Entry 7VNC (electron microscopy, 3.70 A resolution); this record covers chains C and A of the 4 polymer chains in the assembly.

Chain C (and A):
Molecule: Spike glycoprotein
From: Severe acute respiratory syndrome coronavirus 2
Notes: chain A of this document is another copy of the same molecule, construct and numbering; everything in this record applies to it too
Reference sequence: P0DTC2 (SPIKE_SARS2); residues 14-1208 here = UniProt positions 14-1208
Amino-acid sequence (1226 residues; each row starts with the number of its first residue):
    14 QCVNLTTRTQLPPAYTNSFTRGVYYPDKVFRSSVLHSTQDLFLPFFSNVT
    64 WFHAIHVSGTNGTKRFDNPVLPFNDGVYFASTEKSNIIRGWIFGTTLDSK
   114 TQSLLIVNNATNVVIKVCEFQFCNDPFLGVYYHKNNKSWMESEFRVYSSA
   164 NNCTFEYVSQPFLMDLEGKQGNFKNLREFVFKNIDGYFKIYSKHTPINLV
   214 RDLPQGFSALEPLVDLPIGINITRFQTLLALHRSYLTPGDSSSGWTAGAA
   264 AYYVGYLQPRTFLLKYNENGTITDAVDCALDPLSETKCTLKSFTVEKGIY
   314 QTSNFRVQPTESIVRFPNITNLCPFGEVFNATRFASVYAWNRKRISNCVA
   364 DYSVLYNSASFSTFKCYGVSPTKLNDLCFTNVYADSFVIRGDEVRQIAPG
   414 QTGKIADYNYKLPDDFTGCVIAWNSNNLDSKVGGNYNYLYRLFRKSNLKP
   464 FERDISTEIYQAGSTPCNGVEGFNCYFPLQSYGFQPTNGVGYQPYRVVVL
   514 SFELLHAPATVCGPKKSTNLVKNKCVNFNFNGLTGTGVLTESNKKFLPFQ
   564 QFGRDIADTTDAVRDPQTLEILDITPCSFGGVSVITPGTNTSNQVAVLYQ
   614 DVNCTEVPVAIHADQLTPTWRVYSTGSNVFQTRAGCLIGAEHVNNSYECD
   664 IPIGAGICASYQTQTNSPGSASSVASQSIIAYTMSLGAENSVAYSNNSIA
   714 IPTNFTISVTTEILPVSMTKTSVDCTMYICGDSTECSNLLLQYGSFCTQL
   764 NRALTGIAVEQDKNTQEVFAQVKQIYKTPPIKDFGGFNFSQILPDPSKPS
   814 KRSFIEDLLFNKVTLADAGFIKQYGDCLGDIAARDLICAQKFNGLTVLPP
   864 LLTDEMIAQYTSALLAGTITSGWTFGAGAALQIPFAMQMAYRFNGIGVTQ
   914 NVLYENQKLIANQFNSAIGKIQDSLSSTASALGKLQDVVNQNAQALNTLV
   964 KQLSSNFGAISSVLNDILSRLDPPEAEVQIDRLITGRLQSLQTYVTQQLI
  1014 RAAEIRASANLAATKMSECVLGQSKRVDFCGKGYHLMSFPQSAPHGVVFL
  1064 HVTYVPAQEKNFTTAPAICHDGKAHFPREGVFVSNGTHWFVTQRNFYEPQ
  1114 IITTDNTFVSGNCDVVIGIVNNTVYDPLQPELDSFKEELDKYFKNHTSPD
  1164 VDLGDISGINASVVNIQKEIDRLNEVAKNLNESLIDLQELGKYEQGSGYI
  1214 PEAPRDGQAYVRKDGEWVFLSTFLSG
Disordered / not traced: 252-255, 621-640, 676-689, 828-852, 1147-1239
Disulfide bonds: Cys131-Cys166, Cys291-Cys301, Cys379-Cys432, Cys391-Cys525, Cys480-Cys488, Cys538-Cys590, Cys617-Cys649, Cys738-Cys760, Cys1032-Cys1043
Covalent attachments: N-acetylglucosamine (NAG) linked to Asn165, Asn331, Asn343, Asn709, Asn717, Asn801, Asn1074, Asn1098, Asn1134
Construct notes: engineered mutation Gly682 (Arg in P0DTC2), Ser683 (Arg in P0DTC2), Ser685 (Arg in P0DTC2), Pro986 (Lys in P0DTC2), Pro987 (Val in P0DTC2); expression tag (1209-1239)
Curated features (UniProtKB/Swiss-Prot):
  - region: Asn280 to Cys301 (Putative superantigen), Arg403 to Asp405 (Integrin-binding motif), Asn448 to Phe456 (Immunodominant HLA epitope recognized by the CD8+), Pro681, Ala684 (Putative superantigen), Ser816 to Tyr837 (Fusion peptide 1), Lys835 to Phe855 (Fusion peptide 2), Asp1163 to Glu1202 (Heptad repeat 2)
  - site: Arg815, Ser816 (Cleavage)
  - glycosylation: Asn17 (N-linked (GlcNAc...) (complex) asparagine), Asn61 (N-linked (GlcNAc...) (hybrid) asparagine), Asn74 (N-linked (GlcNAc...) (complex) asparagine), Asn122 (N-linked (GlcNAc...) (hybrid) asparagine), Asn149 (N-linked (GlcNAc...) (complex) asparagine), Asn165 (N-linked (GlcNAc...) (complex) asparagine), Asn234 (N-linked (GlcNAc...) (high mannose) asparagine), Asn282 (N-linked (GlcNAc...) (complex) asparagine), Thr323 (O-linked (GalNAc) threonine), Ser325 (O-linked (HexNAc...) serine), Asn331 (N-linked (GlcNAc...) (complex) asparagine), Asn343 (N-linked (GlcNAc...) (complex) asparagine), Asn603 (N-linked (GlcNAc...) (hybrid) asparagine), Asn616 (N-linked (GlcNAc...) (complex) asparagine), Asn657 (N-linked (GlcNAc...) (complex) asparagine), Thr676 (O-linked (GlcNAc...) threonine), Thr678 (O-linked (GlcNAc...) threonine), Asn709 (N-linked (GlcNAc...) (high mannose) asparagine), Asn717 (N-linked (GlcNAc...) (hybrid) asparagine), Asn801 (N-linked (GlcNAc...) (hybrid) asparagine) and 6 more in UniProt
  - natural variant: Leu18 (L18F: In strain: Beta/B.1.351, Gamma/P.1 and 1 more), Thr19 (T19I: In strain: Omicron/BQ.1.1, Omicron/XBB.1.5 and 1 more; T19R: In strain: Delta/B.1.617.2, Omicron/BA.2 and 4 more), Thr20 (T20N: In strain: Gamma/P.1), Leu24 to Ala27 (sequence variant, change not given here; In strain: Omicron/BA.2, Omicron/BA.2.12.1 and 6 more), Pro26 (P26S: In strain: Gamma/P.1), Gln52 (Q52H: In strain: Omicron/EG.5.1), Ala67 (A67V: In strain: Eta/B.1.525, Omicron/BA.1), His69 to Val70 (deletion: In strain: Alpha/B.1.1.7, Eta/B.1.525 and 5 more), Gly75 (G75V: In strain: Lambda/C.37), Thr76 (T76I: In strain: Lambda/C.37), Asp80 (D80A: In strain: Beta/B.1.351), Val83 (V83A: In strain: Omicron/XBB.1.5, Omicron/EG.5.1), 80 further natural variant entries in UniProt
  - mutagenesis: His69 to Val70 (Increased incorporation of cleaved spike into virions), Asn121 (N121Q: Partial loss of biliverdin affinity), Arg190 (R190K: Partial loss of biliverdin affinity), Asn234 (N234Q: Increased resistance to neutralizing antibodies), Asn331 (N331Q: Reduced viral infectivity), Asn343 (N343Q: Reduced viral infectivity), Leu452 (L452R: Increased resistance to neutralizing antibodies. Decreases HLA binding to NF9 epitope. Increased binding affinity to human ACE2), Tyr453 (Y453F: Decreased HLA binding to NF9 epitope. Increased binding affinity to human ACE2), Ala475 (A475V: Increased resistance to neutralizing antibodies), Val483 (V483A: Increased resistance to neutralizing antibodies), Glu484 (E484D: Increased replication in human TMEM106B overexpressing cells), Phe490 (F490L: Increased resistance to neutralizing antibodies and human covalescent sera neutralization), 12 further mutagenesis entries in UniProt
From the paper describing this entry:
  - post-translational modification sites: Asn165
  - mutagenesis - A348S: decreased binding to n3113
  - mutagenesis - E484K, E484Q, N501Y: unchanged binding to N3113.1
  - mutagenesis - D614G (Kd 5.3 nM): unchanged binding to n3113.1-Fc

How chain C and chain A interact:
Residue-residue contacts (131; chain C residue first):
  Asn317(C) - Asp737(A)  hydrogen bond
  Asn317(C) - Met740(A)
  Arg319(C) - Met740(A)
  Arg319(C) - Asp745(A)  salt bridge
  Arg357(C) - Thr167(A)
  Ser359(C) - Thr167(A)  hydrogen bond (side chain-backbone)
  Asn360(C) - Phe168(A)
  Pro521(C) - Tyr200(A)  hydrophobic
  Thr547(C) - Asn978(A)
  Lys558(C) - Phe43(A)
  Lys558(C) - Glu281(A)  salt bridge
  Lys558(C) - Asn282(A)
  Phe559(C) - Phe43(A)  hydrophobic
  Leu560(C) - Asn282(A)
  Phe562(C) - Tyr38(A)  hydrophobic
  Phe562(C) - Lys41(A)
  Phe562(C) - Glu224(A)
  Phe562(C) - Pro225(A)
  Gln563(C) - Lys41(A)
  Gln563(C) - Phe43(A)
  Gln564(C) - Lys41(A)  hydrogen bond (backbone-backbone)
  Phe565(C) - Lys41(A)
  Phe565(C) - Val42(A)
  Phe565(C) - Phe43(A)  hydrogen bond (backbone-backbone)
  Gly566(C) - Phe43(A)
  Arg567(C) - Val42(A)
  Arg567(C) - Phe43(A)  hydrogen bond (backbone-backbone)
  Arg567(C) - Arg44(A)
  Asp568(C) - Val47(A)
  Ile569(C) - Val47(A)  hydrophobic
  Ala570(C) - Val963(A)  hydrophobic
  Asp571(C) - Ser967(A)  hydrogen bond
  Pro589(C) - Phe855(A)
  Phe592(C) - Met740(A)  hydrophobic
  Phe592(C) - Gly857(A)
  Gln613(C) - Leu861(A)
  Asp614(C) - Lys854(A)  salt bridge
  Asp614(C) - Val860(A)
  Pro665(C) - Leu864(A)  hydrophobic
  Ala668(C) - Pro863(A)  hydrogen bond (backbone-backbone)
  Ala668(C) - Leu864(A)
  Ala668(C) - Thr866(A)
  Gly669(C) - Leu864(A)  hydrogen bond (backbone-backbone)
  Gly669(C) - Met869(A)
  Met697(C) - Leu864(A)  hydrophobic
  Met697(C) - Met869(A)  hydrophobic
  Leu699(C) - Lys786(A)
  Leu699(C) - Ile788(A)  hydrophobic
  Leu699(C) - Met869(A)  hydrophobic
  Leu699(C) - Gln872(A)
  Leu699(C) - Tyr873(A)
  Gly700(C) - Lys786(A)
  Ala701(C) - Gln787(A)
  Ala701(C) - Ile788(A)  hydrogen bond (backbone-backbone)
  Glu702(C) - Ile788(A)
  Asn703(C) - Gln787(A)  hydrogen bond
  Asn703(C) - Ile788(A)  hydrogen bond (backbone-backbone)
  Asn703(C) - Tyr789(A)
  Asn703(C) - Lys790(A)
  Ser704(C) - Lys790(A)
  Ala706(C) - Gln895(A)  hydrogen bond (backbone-side chain)
  Tyr707(C) - Thr883(A)
  Tyr707(C) - Ser884(A)
  Tyr707(C) - Gln895(A)
  Asn709(C) - Pro897(A)
  Ser711(C) - Gln895(A)  hydrogen bond
  Ser711(C) - Ile896(A)
  Ser711(C) - Pro897(A)
  Ile712(C) - Gln895(A)
  Ile712(C) - Ile896(A)  hydrophobic
  Ala713(C) - Leu894(A)
  Ala713(C) - Gln895(A)  hydrogen bond (backbone-backbone)
  Pro715(C) - Leu894(A)
  Gln957(C) - Arg765(A)
  Thr961(C) - Ser758(A)
  Thr961(C) - Gln762(A)
  Gln965(C) - Gly757(A)
  Gln965(C) - Ser758(A)  hydrogen bond (side chain-backbone)
  Gln965(C) - Phe759(A)
  Ser968(C) - Gln755(A)
  Ser968(C) - Gly757(A)
  Asn969(C) - Gln755(A)
  Phe970(C) - Gln755(A)  hydrogen bond (backbone-backbone)
  Phe970(C) - Phe759(A)  hydrophobic
  Gly971(C) - Gln755(A)
  Pro987(C) - Asp427(A)
  Arg995(C) - Asp994(A)  salt bridge
  Gln1002(C) - Phe759(A)
  Gln1002(C) - Gln1005(A)  hydrogen bond
  Ser1003(C) - Phe759(A)
  Thr1006(C) - Gln762(A)
  Tyr1007(C) - Gln762(A)  hydrogen bond
  Gln1010(C) - Leu1012(A)
  Glu1017(C) - Ala1016(A)
  Glu1017(C) - Arg1019(A)  salt bridge
  Arg1039(C) - Glu1031(A)
  Arg1039(C) - Arg1039(A)
  Val1040(C) - Ser1030(A)
  Val1040(C) - Glu1031(A)
  Val1040(C) - Leu1034(A)
  Phe1042(C) - Thr1027(A)
  Phe1042(C) - Ser1030(A)
  Phe1042(C) - Glu1031(A)
  Lys1045(C) - Gly891(A)
  Gly1046(C) - Gly889(A)  hydrogen bond (backbone-backbone)
  Gly1046(C) - Ala890(A)
  Tyr1047(C) - Ala890(A)  hydrophobic
  Val1068(C) - Ala890(A)
  Val1068(C) - Gly891(A)
  Pro1069(C) - Ala890(A)
  Glu1072(C) - Ala892(A)
  Glu1072(C) - Ala893(A)  hydrogen bond (side chain-backbone)
  Glu1072(C) - Leu894(A)
  Thr1077(C) - Met900(A)
  Pro1079(C) - Tyr917(A)  hydrophobic
  Phe1089(C) - Asn914(A)
  Phe1089(C) - Tyr917(A)  hydrophobic
  Pro1090(C) - Gln913(A)
  Gly1093(C) - Tyr904(A)  hydrogen bond (backbone-side chain)
  Val1094(C) - Met900(A)  hydrophobic
  Val1094(C) - Tyr904(A)
  Arg1107(C) - Ile896(A)
  Arg1107(C) - Tyr904(A)
  Phe1121(C) - Thr912(A)
  Phe1121(C) - Asn914(A)
  Ser1123(C) - Asn914(A)  hydrogen bond
  Ser1123(C) - Glu918(A)
  Val1129(C) - Tyr917(A)  hydrophobic
  Val1129(C) - Gln920(A)
  Leu1141(C) - Leu1141(A)  hydrophobic
  Leu1145(C) - Leu1145(A)  hydrophobic
Interface residues without a listed pair, chain C (94 interface residues in all): Lys557, Thr572, Ala647, Ile666, Gly667, Ile670, Cys671, Ser708, Ile714, Ala972, Ile1013, Asp1041, Tyr1067, Asn1074, Val1122, Val1128, Ile1130
Interface residues without a listed pair, chain A (97 interface residues in all): Ser45, His49, Gly199, Pro230, Gly283, Gly413, Tyr756, Ala766, Gln784, Pro792, Asp796, Leu858, Thr859, Pro862, Leu865, Trp886, Phe888, Asn960, Lys964, Ile1013, Gly1035, Glu1111, Gln1113, Glu1144

Summary:
Chain C and chain A form an interface of 94 and 97 residues respectively; the contacts include 22 hydrogen
bonds and 5 salt bridges. Polar pairs include Arg319(C)-Asp745(A), Lys558(C)-Glu281(A) and
Asp614(C)-Lys854(A). From the paper: A348S of chain C reduces binding to n3113; a modification site at
Asn165(C); 5 substitutions were tested in all.
Chain C and chain A are both Spike glycoprotein (Severe acute respiratory syndrome coronavirus 2); the
structure, Structure of the SARS-CoV-2 spike glycoprotein in complex with a human single domain antibody n3113
(UDD-state ..., was determined by electron microscopy, deposited together with 7VNB, 7VND and 7VNE.
